Entry 2FFA (X-ray diffraction, 1.70 A resolution); this record covers chain A.

== Chain A ==
Name: Alpha-hemolysin translocation ATP-binding protein hlyB
Organism: Escherichia coli
Notes: fragment: amino acids 467-707
UniProt: P08716 (HLYBP_ECOLI); residues 467-707 here = UniProt positions 467-707
Sequence (247 residues; numbered 461 to 707; the number before each row is that of its first residue):
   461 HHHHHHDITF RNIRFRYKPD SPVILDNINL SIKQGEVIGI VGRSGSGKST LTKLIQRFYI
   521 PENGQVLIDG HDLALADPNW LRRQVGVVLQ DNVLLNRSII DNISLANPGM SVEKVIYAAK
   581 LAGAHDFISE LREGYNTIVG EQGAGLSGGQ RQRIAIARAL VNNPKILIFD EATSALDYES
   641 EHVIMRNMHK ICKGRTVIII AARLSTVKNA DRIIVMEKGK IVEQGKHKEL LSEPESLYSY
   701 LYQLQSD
Not modelled in the structure: 461-464
Sequence notes: expression tag (461-466); engineered mutation Ala662 (His in P08716)
Curated features (UniProtKB/Swiss-Prot):
  - binding site (ATP): Gly502 to Ser509
Residues lining bound ligands: ADP (adenosine-5'-diphosphate): Tyr477, Ile484, Arg503, Ser504, Gly505, Ser506, Gly507, Lys508, Ser509, Thr510, Lys513, Tyr519, Glu631
What the authors report for this chain:
  - mutagenesis - D551A, R611A: decreased catalytic activity
  - mutagenesis - R611K: unchanged catalytic activity
  - mutagenesis - D551A: abolished catalytic activity on ATP
  - mutagenesis - E631Q: decreased catalytic activity on ATP (citing earlier work)
  - catalytic residues: Glu631 (citing earlier work)

== In short ==
Ligands of chain A: ADP. From UniProt: 8 ATP-binding residues. The paper reports the catalytic residue Glu631;
D551A and R611A reduce catalytic activity; 4 substitutions were tested in all.
Chain A is Alpha-hemolysin translocation ATP-binding protein hlyB (Escherichia coli); the structure, Crystal
structure of ABC-ATPase H662A of the ABC-transporter HlyB in complex with ADP, was determined by X-ray
diffraction, deposited together with 2FF7, 2FFB, 2FGJ and 2FGK.
